PDB entry 8Z97 | electron microscopy, 2.65 A resolution | chains B and F of the 7 polymer chains in the assembly

== Chain B ==
Protein: RNA-directed RNA polymerase catalytic subunit
From: Thogoto virus (isolate SiAr 126)
Notes: EC 2.7.7.48
UniProtKB: O41353 (RDRP_THOGV); numbering as in UniProt (aligned over 1-710)
Chain sequence (710 residues; row label = number of the first residue in the row):
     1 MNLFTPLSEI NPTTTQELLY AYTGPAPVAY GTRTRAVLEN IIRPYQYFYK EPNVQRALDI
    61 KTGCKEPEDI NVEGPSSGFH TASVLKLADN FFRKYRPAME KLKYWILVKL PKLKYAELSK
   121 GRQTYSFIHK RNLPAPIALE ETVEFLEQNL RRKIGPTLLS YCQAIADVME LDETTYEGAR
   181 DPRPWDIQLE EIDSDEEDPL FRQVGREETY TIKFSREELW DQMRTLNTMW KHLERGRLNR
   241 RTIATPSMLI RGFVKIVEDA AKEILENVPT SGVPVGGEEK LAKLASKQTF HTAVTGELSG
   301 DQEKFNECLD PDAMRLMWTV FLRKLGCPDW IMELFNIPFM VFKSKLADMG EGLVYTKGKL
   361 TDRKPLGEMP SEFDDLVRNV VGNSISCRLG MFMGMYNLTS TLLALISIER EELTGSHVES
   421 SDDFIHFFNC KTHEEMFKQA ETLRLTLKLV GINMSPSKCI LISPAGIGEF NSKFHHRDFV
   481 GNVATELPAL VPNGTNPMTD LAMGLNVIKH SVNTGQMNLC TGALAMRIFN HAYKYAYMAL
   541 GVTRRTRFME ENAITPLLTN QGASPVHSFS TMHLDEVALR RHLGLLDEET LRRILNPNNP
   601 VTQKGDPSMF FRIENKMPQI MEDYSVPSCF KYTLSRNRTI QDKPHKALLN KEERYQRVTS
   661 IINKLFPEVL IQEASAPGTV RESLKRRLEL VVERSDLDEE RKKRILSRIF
Unresolved in the structure: 181-208, 639-650
Differences from the reference sequence: conflict Leu7 (Arg in O41353), Trp230 (Cys in O41353)
Residues lining bound ligands: V9G (7-methyl-guanosine-5'-triphosphate-5'-(2'-O-methyl)-adenosine): Val669, Leu670, Ile671, Gln672, Glu673
From the paper describing this entry:
  - conformationally variable residues (loop rearrangement): Leu665 to Val680

== Chain F ==
Molecule: 17-nt RNA strand
Sequence (17 nucleotides; row label = number of the first residue in the row):
     1 GACUGCCUGU UUUUGCU
Unresolved in the structure: 1-4

== Interface between chain B and chain F ==
Pairs across the interface (39; chain B residue first):
  Gly121(B) - U8(F)  phosphate contact
  Arg122(B) - C7(F)  phosphate contact
  Arg122(B) - U8(F)  hydrogen bond to the phosphate
  Gln123(B) - C6(F)  phosphate contact
  Gln123(B) - C7(F)  hydrogen bond to the phosphate
  Asn132(B) - C6(F)  hydrogen bond to the phosphate
  Met229(B) - C6(F)  sugar contact
  Lys231(B) - C7(F)  base contact
  His232(B) - G5(F)  base contact
  Arg241(B) - C7(F)  base contact
  Ile243(B) - C7(F)  base contact
  Ala244(B) - C7(F)  hydrogen bond to the sugar
  Thr245(B) - C7(F)  sugar contact
  Arg251(B) - C7(F)  hydrogen bond to the phosphate
  Arg251(B) - U8(F)  salt bridge to the phosphate
  Lys262(B) - U10(F)  salt bridge to the phosphate
  Val273(B) - U10(F)  hydrogen bond to the sugar
  Pro274(B) - U10(F)  hydrogen bond to the sugar
  Pro274(B) - U11(F)  phosphate contact
  Val275(B) - U10(F)  sugar contact
  Gly276(B) - U10(F)  sugar contact
  Gly276(B) - U11(F)  sugar contact
  Gly277(B) - U11(F)  hydrogen bond to the sugar
  Met393(B) - C7(F)  sugar contact
  Met393(B) - U8(F)  sugar contact
  Gly394(B) - U8(F)  sugar contact
  Met395(B) - U8(F)  sugar contact
  Asn397(B) - U8(F)  base contact
  Asn397(B) - G9(F)  sugar contact
  Leu398(B) - G9(F)  sugar contact
  Thr499(B) - U14(F)  sugar contact
  Ala502(B) - U14(F)  phosphate contact
  Met503(B) - U13(F)  base contact
  Met503(B) - U14(F)  sugar contact
  Asn506(B) - U13(F)  phosphate contact
  Asn506(B) - U14(F)  sugar contact
  Val507(B) - U13(F)  sugar contact
  His510(B) - U12(F)  hydrogen bond to the sugar
  Lys604(B) - U17(F)  salt bridge to the phosphate
Other interface residues (no listed pair), chain B (33 interface residues in all): Pro246, Lys255, Glu258
Other interface residues (no listed pair), chain F (13 interface residues in all): G15, C16

== Summary ==
33 residues of chain B and 13 residues of chain F are in contact; the contacts include 9 hydrogen bonds and 3
salt bridges. Polar pairs include Ala244(B)-C7(F), Val273(B)-U10(F) and Pro274(B)-U10(F). Chain B binds
compound V9G. The paper reports conformational variability at Leu665(B).
Here chain B is RNA-directed RNA polymerase catalytic subunit (Thogoto virus (isolate SiAr 126)) and chain F
is a 17-nt RNA strand. Entry 8Z97 (Cryo-EM structure of Thogoto virus polymerase in a transcription elongation
conformation) was determined by electron microscopy (same publication as 8Z85, 8Z8J, 8Z8N, 8Z8X, 8Z90, 8Z98
and 3 further entries).
